PDB entry 8U0V | electron microscopy, 3.89 A resolution | chains A and F of the 6 polymer chains in the assembly

Chain A:
Protein: Peroxisomal ATPase PEX1
From: Saccharomyces cerevisiae
Notes: EC 3.6.4.-
UniProtKB: P24004 (PEX1_YEAST); numbering as in UniProt (aligned over 1-1043)
Sequence (1054 residues; numbered 1 to 1054; the number before each row is that of its first residue):
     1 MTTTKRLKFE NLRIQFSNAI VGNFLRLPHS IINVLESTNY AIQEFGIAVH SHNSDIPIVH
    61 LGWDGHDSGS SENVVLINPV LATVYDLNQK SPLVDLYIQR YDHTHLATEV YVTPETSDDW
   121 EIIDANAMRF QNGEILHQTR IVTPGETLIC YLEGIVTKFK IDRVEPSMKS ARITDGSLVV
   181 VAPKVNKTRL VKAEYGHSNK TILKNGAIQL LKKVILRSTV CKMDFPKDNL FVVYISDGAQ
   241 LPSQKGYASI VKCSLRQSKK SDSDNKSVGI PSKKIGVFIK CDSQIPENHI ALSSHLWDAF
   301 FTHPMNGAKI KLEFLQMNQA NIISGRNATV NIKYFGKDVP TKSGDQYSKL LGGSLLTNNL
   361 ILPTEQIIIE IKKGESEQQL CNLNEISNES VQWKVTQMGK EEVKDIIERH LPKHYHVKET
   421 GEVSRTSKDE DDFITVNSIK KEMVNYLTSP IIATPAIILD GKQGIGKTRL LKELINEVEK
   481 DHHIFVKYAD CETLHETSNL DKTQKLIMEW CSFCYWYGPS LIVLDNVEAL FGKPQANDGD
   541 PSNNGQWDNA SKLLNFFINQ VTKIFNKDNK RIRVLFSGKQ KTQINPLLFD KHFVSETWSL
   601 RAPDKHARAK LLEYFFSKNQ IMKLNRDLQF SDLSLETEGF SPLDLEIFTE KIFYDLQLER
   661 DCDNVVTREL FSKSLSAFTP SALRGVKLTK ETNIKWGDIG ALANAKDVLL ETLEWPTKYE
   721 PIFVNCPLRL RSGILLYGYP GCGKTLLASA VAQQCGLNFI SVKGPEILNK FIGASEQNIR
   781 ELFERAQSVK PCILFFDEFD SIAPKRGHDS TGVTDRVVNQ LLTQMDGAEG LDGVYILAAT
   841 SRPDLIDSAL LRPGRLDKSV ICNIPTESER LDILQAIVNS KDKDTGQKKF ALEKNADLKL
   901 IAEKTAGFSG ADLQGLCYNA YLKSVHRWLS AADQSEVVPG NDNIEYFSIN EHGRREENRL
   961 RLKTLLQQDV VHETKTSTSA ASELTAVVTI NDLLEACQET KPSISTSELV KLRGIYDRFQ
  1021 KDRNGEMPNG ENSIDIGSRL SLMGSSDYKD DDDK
Unresolved in the structure: 1-205, 1027-1054
Differences from the reference sequence: expression tag (1044-1054)
Ligand contacts:
  - ATP (adenosine-5'-triphosphate), molecule 1: Asp429, Asp431, Gly464, Ile465, Gly466, Lys467, Thr468, Arg469, Glu473, Asp525, Phe615, Pro642, Leu643, Glu646
  - ATP, molecule 2: Asp698, Ile699, Leu702, Tyr739, Pro740, Gly741, Cys742, Gly743, Lys744, Thr745, Leu746, Asp797, Ser841, Ile873, Gly910, Ala911, Gln914
Swiss-Prot annotation at these positions:
  - binding site (ATP): Gly461 to Thr468, Gly738 to Thr745
  - mutagenesis: Lys467 (K467E: In PEX1pA1; no effect), Tyr488 (Y488A: Cells are able to grow on a medium with oleate as a sole carbon source), His495 (H495A: Cells are able to grow on a medium with oleate as a sole carbon source), Asp525 (D525Q: In PEX1pB1; no effect), Lys744 (K744A: In Amut mutant; abolished ATPase activity of the PEX1-PEX6 AAA ATPase complex; K744E: In PEX1pA2; decreased binding to PEX6. Results in accumulation of PEX5 on peroxisomal membranes), Phe771 (F771A: Cells are unable to grow on a medium with oleate as a sole carbon source), Asp797 (D797Q: In PEX1pB2; results in accumulation of PEX5 on peroxisomal membranes), Glu798 (E798A: In Bmut mutant; decreased ATPase activity of the PEX1-PEX6 AAA ATPase complex; E798Q: Abolished ATPase activity of the PEX1-PEX6 AAA ATPase complex)
Reported in the primary citation:
  - mutagenesis - K467S: unchanged localization

Chain F:
Protein: Peroxisomal ATPase PEX6
From: Saccharomyces cerevisiae
Notes: EC 3.6.4.-
UniProtKB: P33760 (PEX6_YEAST); numbering as in UniProt (aligned over 1-1030)
Sequence (1044 residues; row label = number of the first residue in the row; numbers below 1 keep their minus sign (Met-13 is residue -13)):
   -13 MGSSHHHHHH SQDPMKASLT FSLSGIYAPC SISRDIYLEY GDKKAECLYG TIRLPQYGPG
    47 CTPGKIVHCV LDDSLPFCSI VVPSKLFGFM PTQPTMDFCY FEPILDNVVP VLDSVTFLIN
   107 EQLYSKLMDL PQEMQQIQFL HYKYNINSME TVVHSRDILT SGLCQILNCS PFPQGLVDFT
   167 ETQLILVNDT EQKLSALKYA NEDEEYALPK IGTNSALSID LESLPCTISR DLLRPAPHIN
   227 DDNSIYAFTD AETLLRLDVT SGSFITVSNM GCVRLVKLFV LLLPNGFKKR TIYAPPKIIA
   287 SFPDCSVVTI SKSNIGHTDI PIANQVFISR VGGWLQSQKC FQNIILTTLK KFFSESKRIL
   347 CQNDLIPIAF DSSMADLNIA EENDESDDED ELGQYYKNDS LVWFFVTSAE LDCFSKDNSH
   407 FIIDPNRTKL ITTNITNRRP LPLSRSNLQR YYGFAETFYY DLHIFPYVRQ LVNILETSFN
   467 CSQRGITLNA SVLLHSTTNN VGKATMVRFA SKYLGIHLLE IDCLSLTSNS RQLDSTSKII
   527 GYIRAKCENV LPYASPAVIF LAHLDSILLD VNANQDPEAI KLQKSINFEM SKLLDDFTFK
   587 FPGTTFVGSV NNIDNVPSSF RSHMRFEILV PVPSEAQRLR IFQWYLSSHE LNRDVQQKVP
   647 VSYMDNISFS SLSSYSAGLT PLDIKSIVET ARMTATARFY QESKKCGWLP QSILITQEDL
   707 SKATSKARNE FSVSIGAPQI PNVTWDDIGG IDFVKGEILD TIDMPLKHPE LFTSGMKKRS
   767 GILFYGPPGT GKTLMAKAIA TNFSLNFFSV KGPELLNMYI GESEANVRRV FQKAREAKPC
   827 VIFFDEIDSV APKRGNQGDS GGVMDRIVSQ LLAELDGMST DADGVFVIGA TNRPDLLDEA
   887 LLRPGRFDKL LYLGIPDTDT KQLNILEALT RKFVLDNDVK LIELAKLCPF NYTGADFYAL
   947 CSDAMLNAMS RIARMVEKKV SQHNELTGEN ISTRRWFDKI ATKEDTKVVV KMEDFLKAQE
  1007 QLTPSVSRAE LNHYEAVRAN FEGA
Unresolved in the structure: -13 to 0
Differences from the reference sequence: initiating methionine (-13); expression tag (-12 to 0)
Ligand contacts: ATP (adenosine-5'-triphosphate): Phe444, Tyr446, Asn485, Asn486, Val487, Gly488, Lys489, Ala490, Thr491, His549, Ile627, Tyr631, Pro667, Leu668
Swiss-Prot annotation at these positions:
  - binding site (ATP): Gly772 to Thr779
  - mutagenesis: Lys489 (K489A: In PEX6pA1; decreased binding to PEX15), Tyr528 (Y528A: Cells are able to grow on a medium with oleate as a sole carbon source), Lys778 (K778A: In PEX6pA2; increased amount of peroxisome-bound PEX6. Results in accumulation of PEX5 on peroxisomal membranes. In Amut mutant; abolished ATPase activity of the PEX1-PEX6 AAA ATPase complex), Tyr805 (Y805A: Cells are unable to grow on a medium with oleate as a sole carbon source), Asp831 (D831Q: In PEX6pB2; increased amount of peroxisome-bound PEX6. Results in accumulation of PEX5 on peroxisomal membranes), Glu832 (E832A: In Bmut mutant; abolished ATPase activity of the PEX1-PEX6 AAA ATPase complex; E832Q: Abolished ATP hydrolysis)

How chain A and chain F interact:
Residue-residue contacts (90):
  Lys213(A) with Asp374(F); Glu377(F)
  Val214(A) with Glu377(F), hydrogen bond (backbone-side chain)
  Ile215(A) with Glu377(F), hydrogen bond (backbone-side chain); Tyr381(F), hydrogen bond (backbone-side chain)
  Val251(A) with Ile365(F), hydrophobic
  Lys252(A) with Asn364(F), hydrogen bond (side chain-backbone); Ile365(F); Ala366(F); Glu367(F), salt bridge
  Cys253(A) with Leu363(F), hydrophobic
  Ser254(A) with Asp362(F), hydrogen bond (side chain-backbone); Leu363(F); Asn364(F), hydrogen bond (backbone-backbone)
  Leu255(A) with Asn364(F), hydrogen bond (backbone-side chain)
  Arg256(A) with Asn364(F)
  Asn288(A) with Tyr381(F), hydrogen bond
  Lys309(A) with Tyr381(F)
  Lys311(A) with Asp374(F), salt bridge
  Pro450(A) with Tyr686(F), hydrophobic
  Ile451(A) with Arg678(F); Met679(F); Thr682(F)
  Ile452(A) with Met679(F), hydrophobic
  Ala453(A) with Met679(F)
  Leu500(A) with Thr513(F); Ser514(F)
  Asp501(A) with Lys524(F), salt bridge
  Gln504(A) with Ser511(F), hydrogen bond (side chain-backbone)
  Tyr515(A) with Asp357(F); Ser359(F); Tyr381(F); Tyr382(F); Lys383(F)
  Trp516(A) with Met360(F), hydrophobic; Leu363(F), hydrophobic; Ile365(F), hydrophobic
  Asn544(A) with Asn601(F)
  Gly545(A) with Leu555(F)
  Gln546(A) with Leu555(F)
  Trp547(A) with Leu510(F), hydrophobic
  Asn555(A) with Asp508(F); Leu510(F)
  Asn559(A) with Asp508(F)
  Ile564(A) with Ser359(F)
  Asn566(A) with Lys671(F), hydrogen bond
  Lys567(A) with Lys383(F), hydrogen bond (side chain-backbone); Asn384(F); Asp640(F)
  Asp568(A) with Asp640(F)
  Asn569(A) with Asp640(F), hydrogen bond (backbone-side chain)
  Lys570(A) with Asp640(F); Gln642(F)
  Arg571(A) with Tyr381(F), hydrogen bond (side chain-backbone); Lys383(F)
  Asp590(A) with Asn486(F), hydrogen bond (backbone-side chain)
  His592(A) with Asp669(F), salt bridge; Ser672(F)
  Lys605(A) with Lys985(F)
  Ser631(A) with Lys985(F)
  Leu635(A) with Arg981(F)
  Trp715(A) with Met955(F), hydrophobic; Ser956(F)
  Thr717(A) with Thr979(F); Arg980(F), hydrogen bond (backbone-side chain)
  Lys718(A) with Thr979(F); Arg980(F); Phe983(F)
  Tyr719(A) with Ala959(F), hydrogen bond (side chain-backbone); Val962(F), hydrophobic; Glu963(F); Phe983(F), hydrophobic
  Glu720(A) with Phe983(F)
  Pro721(A) with Phe983(F); Asp991(F); Thr992(F)
  Ile722(A) with Met955(F), hydrophobic; Ile958(F); Ala959(F); Val994(F)
  Phe723(A) with Met955(F), hydrophobic
  Asn725(A) with Thr992(F), hydrogen bond (side chain-backbone); Lys993(F)
  Pro727(A) with Lys918(F), hydrogen bond (backbone-side chain)
  Leu728(A) with Lys918(F)
  Cys755(A) with Arg980(F), hydrogen bond (backbone-side chain)
  Gly807(A) with Asn803(F); Met804(F)
  His808(A) with Met804(F)
  Arg852(A) with Lys797(F)
Other interface residues (no listed pair), chain A (65 interface residues in all): Leu216, Arg217, Pro271, Ser449, Asn499, Ser512, Lys552, Lys591, Glu714, Cys726, Asp809
Other interface residues (no listed pair), chain F (61 interface residues in all): Glu368, Asp385, Asn515, Ser552, Arg639, Leu668, Glu675, Phe919, Ala987

In short:
65 residues of chain A and 61 residues of chain F are in contact; the contacts include 19 hydrogen bonds and 4
salt bridges. Polar pairs include Lys252(A)-Glu367(F), Lys311(A)-Asp374(F) and Asp501(A)-Lys524(F). Ligands of
chain A: ATP. Bound to chain F: ATP. The paper reports that K467S of chain A leaves localization unchanged.
Here chain A is Peroxisomal ATPase PEX1 and chain F is Peroxisomal ATPase PEX6, both from Saccharomyces
cerevisiae. Entry 8U0V (S. cerevisiae Pex1/Pex6 with 1 mM ATP) was determined by electron microscopy,
deposited together with 8U0X.
